PDB entry 3PAQ | X-ray diffraction, 2.10 A resolution | chain A

# Chain A
Molecule: Pulmonary surfactant-associated protein A
Organism: Rattus norvegicus
UniProt: P08427 (SFTPA_RAT); residues 81-228 here correspond to UniProt positions 101-248 (UniProt number = residue number + 20)
Amino-acid sequence (148 residues; each row starts with the number of its first residue):
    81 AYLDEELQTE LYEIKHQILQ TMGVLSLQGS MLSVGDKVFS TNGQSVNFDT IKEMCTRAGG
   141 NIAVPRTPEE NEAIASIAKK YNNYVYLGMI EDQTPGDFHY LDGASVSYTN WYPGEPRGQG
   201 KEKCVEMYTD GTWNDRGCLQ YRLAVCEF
Disordered / not traced: 81-83
Cystine bridges: C135-C226, C204-C218
Sequence notes: engineered mutation S187 (Asn207 in P08427)
Bound ions: Na+: E171, E202; Ca2+: E195, E202, N214, D215 (together with methyl alpha-D-mannopyranoside)
Ligand contacts: methyl alpha-D-mannopyranoside (MMA): E195, R197, E202, E206, Y208, N214, D215, R216
UniProt features mapped onto this chain:
  - binding site (Ca(2+)): E195, R197, N214, D215
Reported in the primary citation:
  - binding site for methyl alpha-D-mannopyranoside: E149, E195, R197, E202, N214, R216
  - Na+ coordination: E171, G200, E202
  - conformationally variable residues (loop rearrangement): R197 to K203
  - Ca2+ coordination: E202
  - mutagenesis - E171A: decreased stability in response to trypsin digestion

# Overview
Ligands of chain A: methyl alpha-D-mannopyranoside. E171 and E202 form the Na+ site. The Ca2+ site is built by
E195, E202, N214 and D215. From UniProt: 4 Ca2+-binding residues. From the paper: a binding site for methyl
alpha-D-mannopyranoside at E149, E195 and R197 among others; E171A reduces stability in response to trypsin
digestion.
Chain A is Pulmonary surfactant-associated protein A (Rattus norvegicus); the structure, Surfactant Protein A
neck and carbohydrate recognition domain (NCRD) complexed with alpha-methylmannose, was determined by X-ray
diffraction, deposited together with 3PAK, 3PAR and 3PBF.
